4OT3 - chains A and J of the 3 polymer chains in the assembly; structure by X-ray diffraction, 1.94 A resolution.

[Chain A]
Protein: Hax3
From: Xanthomonas campestris pv. armoraciae
Reference sequence: Q3ZD72 (Q3ZD72_XANCA); residue numbers follow UniProt; this construct covers 231-720
Amino-acid sequence (499 residues; numbered 230 to 728; the number before each row is that of its first residue):
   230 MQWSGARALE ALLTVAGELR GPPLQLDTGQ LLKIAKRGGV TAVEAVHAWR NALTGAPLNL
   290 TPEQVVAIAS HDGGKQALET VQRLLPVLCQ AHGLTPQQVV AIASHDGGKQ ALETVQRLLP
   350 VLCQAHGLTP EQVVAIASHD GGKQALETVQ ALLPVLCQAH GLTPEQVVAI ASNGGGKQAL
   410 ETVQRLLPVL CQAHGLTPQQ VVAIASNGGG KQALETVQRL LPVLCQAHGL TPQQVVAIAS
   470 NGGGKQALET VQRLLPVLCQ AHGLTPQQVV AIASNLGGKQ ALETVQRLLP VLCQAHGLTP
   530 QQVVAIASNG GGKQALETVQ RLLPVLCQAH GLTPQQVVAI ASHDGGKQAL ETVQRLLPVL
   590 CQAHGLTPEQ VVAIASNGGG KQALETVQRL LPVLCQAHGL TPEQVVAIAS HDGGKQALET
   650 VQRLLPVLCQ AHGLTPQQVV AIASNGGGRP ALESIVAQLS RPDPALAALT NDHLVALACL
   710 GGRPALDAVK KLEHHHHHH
Unresolved in the structure: 230, 724-728
Construct notes: expression tag (230, 721-728); engineered mutation His300 (Asn in Q3ZD72), Asp301 (Ile in Q3ZD72), His368 (Asn in Q3ZD72), Asp369 (Ile in Q3ZD72), Asn402 (His in Q3ZD72), Gly403 (Asp in Q3ZD72), Asn436 (His in Q3ZD72), Gly437 (Asp in Q3ZD72), Asn470 (His in Q3ZD72), Gly471 (Asp in Q3ZD72), Leu505 (Ser in Q3ZD72), Gly539 (Ser in Q3ZD72), His572 (Asn in Q3ZD72), Asp573 (Ser in Q3ZD72), Asn606 (His in Q3ZD72), Gly607 (Asp in Q3ZD72), His640 (Asn in Q3ZD72), Asp641 (Ile in Q3ZD72)

[Chain J]
Molecule: 17-nt DNA strand
Sequence (17 nucleotides; each row starts with the number of its first residue; numbers below 1 keep their minus sign (DA-14 is residue -14)):
   -14 AGAGAGATAA AGGGACA

[Interface between chain A and chain J]
Residue-residue contacts (7):
  Lys262(A) - DA-5(J)  salt bridge to the phosphate
  Lys265(A) - DA-4(J)  salt bridge to the phosphate
  Arg266(A) - DA-4(J)  hydrogen bond to the base
  Arg266(A) - DG-3(J)  hydrogen bond to the base
  Arg266(A) - DG-2(J)  base contact
  Ser435(A) - DG-9(J)  phosphate contact
  Leu505(A) - DA-8(J)  base contact
Interface residues without a listed pair, chain A (13 interface residues in all): His300, Asp301, Asp335, Ala364, Asp369, Ala398, Ala432, Ser469
Interface residues without a listed pair, chain J (8 interface residues in all): DA-10, DA-6

[In short]
13 residues of chain A and 8 residues of chain J are in contact, with 2 hydrogen bonds and 2 salt bridges.
Among the polar pairs are Arg266(A)-DA-4(J), Arg266(A)-DG-3(J) and Lys262(A)-DA-5(J).
Here chain A is Hax3 (Xanthomonas campestris pv. armoraciae) and chain J is a 17-nt DNA strand. Entry 4OT3
(Crystal structure of the S505L mutant of TAL effector dHax3) was determined by X-ray diffraction, deposited
together with 4OSH, 4OSI, 4OSJ, 4OSK, 4OSL, 4OSM and 9 further entries.
